PDB entry 1FZ1 | X-ray diffraction, 1.96 A resolution | chains A and E of the 6 polymer chains in the assembly

# Chain A
Name: Methane monooxygenase component A, alpha chain
Source organism: Methylococcus capsulatus
Notes: EC 1.14.13.25
UniProtKB: P22869 (MEMA_METCA); residues 1-527 here = UniProt positions 1-527
Amino-acid sequence (527 residues; row label = number of the first residue in the row):
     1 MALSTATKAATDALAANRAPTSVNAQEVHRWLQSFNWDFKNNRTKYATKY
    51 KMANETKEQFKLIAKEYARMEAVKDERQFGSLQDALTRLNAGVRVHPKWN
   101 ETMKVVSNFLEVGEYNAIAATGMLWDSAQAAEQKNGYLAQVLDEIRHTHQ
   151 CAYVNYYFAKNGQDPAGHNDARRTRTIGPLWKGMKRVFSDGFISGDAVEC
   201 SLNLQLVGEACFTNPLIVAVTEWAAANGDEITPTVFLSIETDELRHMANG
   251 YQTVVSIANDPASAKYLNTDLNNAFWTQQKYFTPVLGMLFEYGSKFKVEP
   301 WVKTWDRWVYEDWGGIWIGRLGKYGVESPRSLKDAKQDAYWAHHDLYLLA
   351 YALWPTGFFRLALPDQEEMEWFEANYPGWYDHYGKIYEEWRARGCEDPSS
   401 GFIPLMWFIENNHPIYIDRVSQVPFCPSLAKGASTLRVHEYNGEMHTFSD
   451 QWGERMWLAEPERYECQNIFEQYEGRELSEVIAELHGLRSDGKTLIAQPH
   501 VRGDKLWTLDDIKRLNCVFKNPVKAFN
Unresolved in the structure: 1-16
Curated features (UniProtKB/Swiss-Prot):
  - active site: Cys-151
  - binding site (Fe cation): Glu-114, Glu-144, His-147, Glu-209, Glu-243, His-246
Metal / ion sites: Fe ion site 1: Glu-114, Glu-144, His-147 (together with formate); Fe ion site 2: Glu-144, Glu-209, Glu-243, His-246 (together with formate); Ca2+: Asn-527 (shared with 1 residue of chain B)

# Chain E
Name: Methane monooxygenase component A, gamma chain
Source organism: Methylococcus capsulatus
Notes: EC 1.14.13.25
UniProtKB: P11987 (MEMG_METCA); numbering as in UniProt (aligned over 1-170)
Amino-acid sequence (170 residues; each row starts with the number of its first residue):
     1 MAKLGIHSNDTRDAWVNKIAQLNTLEKAAEMLKQFRMDHTTPFRNSYELD
    51 NDYLWIEAKLEEKVAVLKARAFNEVDFRHKTAFGEDAKSVLDGTVAKMNA
   101 AKDKWEAEKIHIGFRQAYKPPIMPVNYFLDGERQLGTRLMELRNLNYYDT
   151 PLEELRKQRGVRVVHLQSPH
Unresolved in the structure: 1-2, 169-170

# Chain A / chain E interface
Contacting residue pairs - 95 pairs, chain A then chain E:
  Arg-43(A) with Arg-133(E)
  Thr-44(A) with Arg-133(E)
  Lys-45(A) with Arg-133(E)
  Ala-47(A) with Glu-132(E); Arg-133(E); Gly-136(E); Thr-137(E); Met-140(E)
  Thr-48(A) with Thr-137(E), hydrogen bond (backbone-side chain); Met-140(E)
  Lys-49(A) with Met-140(E); Glu-141(E); Asn-144(E)
  Asp-196(A) with Met-140(E)
  Tyr-266(A) with Glu-141(E), hydrogen bond (side chain-backbone); Asn-144(E); Leu-145(E)
  Thr-269(A) with Tyr-147(E); Tyr-148(E)
  Asn-272(A) with Tyr-148(E), hydrogen bond
  Asn-273(A) with Tyr-147(E); Tyr-148(E), hydrogen bond
  Arg-330(A) with Tyr-148(E)
  Pro-427(A) with Gln-167(E)
  Ser-434(A) with Gln-167(E), hydrogen bond (backbone-side chain)
  Thr-435(A) with Gln-167(E)
  Leu-436(A) with His-165(E); Leu-166(E); Gln-167(E), hydrogen bond (backbone-backbone)
  Arg-437(A) with Leu-152(E); Arg-156(E); His-165(E); Leu-166(E)
  Val-438(A) with Val-163(E); Val-164(E), hydrogen bond (backbone-backbone); His-165(E), hydrogen bond (backbone-backbone)
  His-439(A) with Arg-156(E); Arg-162(E); Val-163(E); Val-164(E)
  Glu-440(A) with Val-161(E); Arg-162(E), salt bridge; Val-164(E)
  Tyr-441(A) with Pro-42(E); Phe-43(E); Arg-159(E); Gly-160(E); Val-161(E), hydrophobic
  Asn-442(A) with Pro-42(E); Phe-43(E); Arg-44(E); Tyr-47(E)
  Glu-444(A) with Tyr-47(E); Asp-50(E)
  Gln-451(A) with Leu-152(E)
  Trp-452(A) with Tyr-148(E), hydrophobic
  Glu-454(A) with Leu-152(E); Arg-156(E), salt bridge
  Arg-455(A) with Tyr-147(E), hydrogen bond (side chain-backbone); Tyr-148(E); Thr-150(E), hydrogen bond (side chain-backbone); Leu-152(E); Leu-155(E)
  Met-456(A) with Tyr-147(E)
  Trp-457(A) with Val-161(E), hydrophobic
  Leu-458(A) with Leu-155(E), hydrophobic; Arg-156(E); Arg-159(E), hydrogen bond (backbone-side chain); Val-161(E), hydrophobic
  Ala-459(A) with Arg-143(E), hydrogen bond (backbone-side chain); Arg-159(E), hydrogen bond (backbone-side chain)
  Glu-460(A) with Arg-143(E); Tyr-147(E), hydrogen bond
  Pro-461(A) with Arg-159(E)
  Glu-462(A) with Pro-42(E); Ile-112(E); Arg-143(E), salt bridge
  Glu-465(A) with Thr-41(E); Pro-42(E); Arg-44(E), salt bridge
  Gln-467(A) with Asp-50(E), hydrogen bond (side chain-backbone)
  Glu-471(A) with Asn-51(E), hydrogen bond (backbone-side chain)
  Gln-472(A) with Asn-51(E)
  Tyr-473(A) with Ile-6(E), hydrophobic
  Arg-476(A) with Leu-4(E), hydrogen bond (side chain-backbone); Gly-5(E); Ile-6(E)
  Glu-484(A) with Gly-5(E); Ile-6(E), hydrogen bond (side chain-backbone); His-7(E), hydrogen bond (side chain-backbone)
  Leu-485(A) with Ile-6(E), hydrophobic; His-7(E)
  Phe-526(A) with Val-164(E), hydrophobic; His-165(E)
  Asn-527(A) with Arg-162(E), hydrogen bond (backbone-side chain)
Also at the interface, not in a pair above, chain A (50 interface residues in all): Tyr-46, Lys-265, Asp-270, Gly-443, Met-445, Val-481
Also at the interface, not in a pair above, chain E (44 interface residues in all): Ser-8, Tyr-53, Leu-54, Glu-108, Leu-129, Leu-139, Pro-151, Ser-168

# Overview
50 residues of chain A face 44 of chain E across their interface; the contacts include 20 hydrogen bonds and 4
salt bridges. Polar pairs include Glu-440(A)/Arg-162(E), Glu-454(A)/Arg-156(E) and Glu-462(A)/Arg-143(E). From
UniProt: active-site residue Cys-151(A) and 6 Fe cation-binding residues on chain A.
Chain A is Methane monooxygenase component A, alpha chain and chain E is Methane monooxygenase component A,
gamma chain, both from Methylococcus capsulatus; the structure, Methane monooxygenase hydroxylase, form III
oxidized, was determined by X-ray diffraction together with 1FYZ, 1FZ0, 1FZ2, 1FZ3, 1FZ4 and 1FZ5 from the
same study.
